Entry 7TDE (electron microscopy, 3.20 A resolution); this record covers chains A and B.

Chain A (and B):
Molecule: Two pore calcium channel protein 1
From: Arabidopsis thaliana
Notes: chain B of this document is another copy of the same molecule, construct and numbering; everything in this record applies to it too
UniProtKB: Q94KI8 (TPC1_ARATH); residues 1-733 here = UniProt positions 1-733
Sequence (733 residues; row label = number of the first residue in the row):
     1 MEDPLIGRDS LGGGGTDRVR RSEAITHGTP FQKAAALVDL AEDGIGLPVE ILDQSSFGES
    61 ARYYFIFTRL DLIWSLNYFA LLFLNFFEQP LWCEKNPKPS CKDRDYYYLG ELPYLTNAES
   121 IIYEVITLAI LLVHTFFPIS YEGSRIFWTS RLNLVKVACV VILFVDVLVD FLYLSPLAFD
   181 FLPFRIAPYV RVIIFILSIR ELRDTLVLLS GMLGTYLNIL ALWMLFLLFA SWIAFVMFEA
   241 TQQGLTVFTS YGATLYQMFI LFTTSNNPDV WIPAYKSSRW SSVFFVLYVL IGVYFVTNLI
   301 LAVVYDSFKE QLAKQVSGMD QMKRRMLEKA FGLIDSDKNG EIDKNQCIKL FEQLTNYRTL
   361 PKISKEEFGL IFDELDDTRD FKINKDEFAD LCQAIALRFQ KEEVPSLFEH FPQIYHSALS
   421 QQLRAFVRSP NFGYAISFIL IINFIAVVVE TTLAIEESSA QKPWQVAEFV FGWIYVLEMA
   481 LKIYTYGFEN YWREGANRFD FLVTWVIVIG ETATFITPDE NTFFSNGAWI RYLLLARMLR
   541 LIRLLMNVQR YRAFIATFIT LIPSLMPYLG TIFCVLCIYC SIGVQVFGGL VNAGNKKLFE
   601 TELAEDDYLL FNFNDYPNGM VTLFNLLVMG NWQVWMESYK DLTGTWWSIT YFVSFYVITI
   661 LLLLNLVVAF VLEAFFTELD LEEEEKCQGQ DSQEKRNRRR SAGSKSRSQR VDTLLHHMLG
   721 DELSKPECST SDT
Disordered / not traced: 1-15, 45-59, 334-343, 357-384, 455-458, 516-528, 691-733 (chain B: 1-15, 45-59, 334-343, 357-384, 398-549, 691-733)
Disulfides: C93-C101
Differences from the reference sequence: engineered mutation A240 (Asp in Q94KI8), A454 (Asp in Q94KI8), A528 (Glu in Q94KI8)
UniProt features mapped onto this chain:
  - modified residue: M1 (N-acetylmethionine)
Reported in the primary citation:
  - specificity-determining residues: M629, G630 (citing earlier work)

Chain A / chain B interface:
Residue-residue contacts (97):
  L109(A) - R279(B)
  E111(A) - S278(B)
  E111(A) - R279(B)  hydrogen bond (side chain-backbone)
  N218(A) - R550(B)  hydrogen bond
  N218(A) - Y551(B)
  I219(A) - F554(B)  hydrophobic
  T264(A) - V628(B)
  N267(A) - N625(B)
  N267(A) - V628(B)
  N267(A) - G630(B)
  N267(A) - N631(B)  hydrogen bond (backbone-side chain)
  P268(A) - Y608(B)
  P268(A) - F611(B)  hydrophobic
  W271(A) - F611(B)  hydrophobic
  W271(A) - V621(B)  hydrophobic
  W271(A) - N625(B)
  I272(A) - Y608(B)  hydrophobic
  Y275(A) - L610(B)  hydrophobic
  Y275(A) - F611(B)  hydrophobic
  Y275(A) - N618(B)
  Y275(A) - V621(B)
  K276(A) - D607(B)  salt bridge
  K276(A) - L610(B)
  S278(A) - E111(B)
  R279(A) - L109(B)  hydrogen bond (side chain-backbone)
  R279(A) - E111(B)  hydrogen bond (backbone-side chain)
  R279(A) - L610(B)
  W280(A) - L112(B)  hydrophobic
  V286(A) - F624(B)  hydrophobic
  V289(A) - F624(B)  hydrophobic
  V289(A) - V628(B)  hydrophobic
  Y294(A) - L627(B)  hydrogen bond (side chain-backbone)
  Y294(A) - L664(B)
  Y294(A) - V671(B)
  F295(A) - F558(B)  hydrophobic
  F295(A) - L561(B)  hydrophobic
  F295(A) - L565(B)  hydrophobic
  N298(A) - V668(B)
  N298(A) - V671(B)
  N298(A) - L672(B)
  L299(A) - F554(B)  hydrophobic
  A302(A) - L672(B)  hydrophobic
  A302(A) - F675(B)  hydrophobic
  A302(A) - F676(B)
  V303(A) - F554(B)  hydrophobic
  V303(A) - F675(B)  hydrophobic
  Y305(A) - F676(B)  hydrophobic
  D306(A) - L679(B)
  V448(A) - W232(B)  hydrophobic
  T451(A) - W232(B)
  R531(A) - E239(B)  salt bridge
  L534(A) - V236(B)  hydrophobic
  L535(A) - M237(B)  hydrophobic
  M538(A) - F229(B)
  M538(A) - W232(B)
  M538(A) - V236(B)  hydrophobic
  L541(A) - W232(B)  hydrophobic
  I542(A) - F229(B)  hydrophobic
  L545(A) - L225(B)  hydrophobic
  R550(A) - N218(B)
  Y551(A) - N218(B)
  Y551(A) - A221(B)
  Y551(A) - L222(B)  hydrogen bond (side chain-backbone)
  F554(A) - L222(B)  hydrophobic
  F558(A) - F295(B)  hydrophobic
  L561(A) - F295(B)  hydrophobic
  L565(A) - F295(B)  hydrophobic
  D607(A) - I272(B)
  D607(A) - K276(B)  salt bridge
  Y608(A) - P268(B)
  Y608(A) - D269(B)  hydrogen bond
  Y608(A) - I272(B)  hydrophobic
  L610(A) - Y275(B)  hydrophobic
  L610(A) - R279(B)
  F611(A) - P268(B)  hydrophobic
  F611(A) - W271(B)  hydrophobic
  F611(A) - Y275(B)  hydrophobic
  V621(A) - Y275(B)
  F624(A) - V286(B)  hydrophobic
  N625(A) - N267(B)
  L627(A) - Y294(B)
  V628(A) - T264(B)
  V628(A) - N267(B)
  V628(A) - V289(B)  hydrophobic
  G630(A) - N267(B)
  N631(A) - N267(B)  hydrogen bond (side chain-backbone)
  N631(A) - P268(B)
  N631(A) - D269(B)
  L664(A) - Y294(B)
  V668(A) - N298(B)
  V671(A) - Y294(B)
  V671(A) - N298(B)
  L672(A) - N298(B)
  F675(A) - A302(B)  hydrophobic
  F676(A) - A302(B)
  F676(A) - Y305(B)  hydrophobic
  L679(A) - D306(B)
Other interface residues (no listed pair), chain A (69 interface residues in all): L112, A221, L222, S265, D269, S282, I291, L301, L539, D606, N618, W635
Other interface residues (no listed pair), chain B (65 interface residues in all): G110, I233, W280, S282, L299, L301, V303, I562, D606, W635

Summary:
69 residues of chain A and 65 residues of chain B are in contact; the contacts include 9 hydrogen bonds and 3
salt bridges. Polar pairs include K276(A)-D607(B), R531(A)-E239(B) and E111(A)-R279(B). From the paper:
specificity determinants M629(A) and G630(A).
Both chains are Two pore calcium channel protein 1 (Arabidopsis thaliana). Entry 7TDE (AtTPC1 DDE mutant with
1 mM Ca2+) was determined by electron microscopy (same publication as 7TDD, 7TBG and 7TDF).
